5AC1 - chains A and B; structure by X-ray diffraction, 2.08 A resolution.

== Chain A (and B) ==
Protein: Retinal dehydrogenase 1
Source organism: Ovis aries
Notes: EC 1.2.1.36; chain B of this document is another copy of the same molecule, construct and numbering; everything in this record applies to it too
UniProt: P51977 (AL1A1_SHEEP); residues 0-500 here correspond to UniProt positions 1-501 (UniProt number = residue number + 1)
Chain sequence (501 residues; row label = number of the first residue in the row; numbering starts at 0):
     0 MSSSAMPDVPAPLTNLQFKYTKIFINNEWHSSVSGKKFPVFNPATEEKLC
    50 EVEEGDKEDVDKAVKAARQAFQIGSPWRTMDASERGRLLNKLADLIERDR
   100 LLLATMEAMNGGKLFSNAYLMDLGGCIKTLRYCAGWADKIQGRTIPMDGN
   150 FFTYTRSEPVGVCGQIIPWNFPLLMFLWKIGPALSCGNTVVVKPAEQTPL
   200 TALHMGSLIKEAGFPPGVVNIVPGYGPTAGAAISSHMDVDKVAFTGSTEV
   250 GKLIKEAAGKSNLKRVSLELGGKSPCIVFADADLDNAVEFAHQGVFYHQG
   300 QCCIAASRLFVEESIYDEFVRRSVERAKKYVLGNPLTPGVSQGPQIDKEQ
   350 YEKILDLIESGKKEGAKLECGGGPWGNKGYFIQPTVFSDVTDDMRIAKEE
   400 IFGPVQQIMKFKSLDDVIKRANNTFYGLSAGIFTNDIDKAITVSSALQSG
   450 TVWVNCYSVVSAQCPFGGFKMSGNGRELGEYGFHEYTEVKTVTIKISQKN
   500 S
Not modelled in the structure: 0-6
Swiss-Prot annotation at these positions:
  - active site: Glu268 (Proton acceptor), Cys302 (Nucleophile)
  - binding site (NAD(+)): Ile166 to Asn169, Lys192 to Glu195, Gly225, Pro226, Gly245, Ser246, Glu268 to Gly270, Glu348 to Lys352, Glu399 to Phe401
  - site: Asn169 (Transition state stabilizer)
  - modified residue: Ser1 (N-acetylserine), Lys90 (N6-acetyllysine), Lys127 (N6-acetyllysine), Lys251 (N6-acetyllysine), Thr336 (Phosphothreonine), Lys352 (N6-acetyllysine), Lys366 (N6-acetyllysine), Lys409 (N6-acetyllysine), Ser412 (Phosphoserine), Lys418 (N6-acetyllysine), Lys494 (N6-acetyllysine)
Residues lining bound ligands:
  - K9P (1-[(1S)-1-methyl-5-oxidanyl-1,2-dihydrobenzo[e]indol-3-yl]hexan-1-one): Met120, Phe170, Leu173, Met174, Trp177, Gln292, Gly293, Tyr296, Cys301, Cys302, Ile303, Ser457, Val459
  - TXE ([[(2R,3S,4R,5R)-5-[(3R)-3-aminocarbonyl-3,4-dihydro-2H-pyridin-1-yl]-3,4-bis(oxidanyl)oxolan-2-yl]methoxy-oxidanidyl-ph osphoryl] [(2R,3S,4R,5R)-5-(6-aminopurin-9-yl)-3,4-bis(oxidanyl)oxolan-2-yl]methyl phosphate): Ile165, Ile166, Pro167, Trp168, Asn169, Met174, Lys192, Pro193, Ala194, Glu195, Gln196, Tyr224, Gly225, Pro226, Gly229, Ala230, Phe243, Thr244, Gly245, Ser246, Val249, Leu252, Ile253, Glu268, Leu269, Gly270, Cys302, Glu348, Gln349, Lys352, Glu399, Phe401

== Interface between chain A and chain B ==
Residue-residue contacts (144):
  Ile72(A) - Ala445(B)  hydrophobic
  Lys127(A) - Asp147(B)  salt bridge
  Gln140(A) - Tyr480(B)
  Gly141(A) - Tyr480(B)
  Arg142(A) - Glu479(B)  salt bridge
  Arg142(A) - Tyr480(B)
  Ile144(A) - Gln462(B)
  Ile144(A) - Pro464(B)
  Met146(A) - Val458(B)  hydrophobic
  Met146(A) - Ser460(B)
  Met146(A) - Gln462(B)
  Met146(A) - Cys463(B)  hydrophobic
  Asp147(A) - Lys127(B)  salt bridge
  Asp147(A) - Ser460(B)
  Asp147(A) - Gln462(B)
  Phe150(A) - Cys455(B)  hydrophobic
  Phe150(A) - Val458(B)  hydrophobic
  Thr152(A) - Cys463(B)
  Tyr153(A) - Ser443(B)
  Thr154(A) - Tyr480(B)
  Arg155(A) - Ser444(B)  hydrogen bond
  Ser156(A) - Tyr480(B)
  Glu157(A) - Ser444(B)
  Glu157(A) - Phe468(B)
  Met236(A) - Phe424(B)  hydrophobic
  Gly250(A) - Leu262(B)
  Lys251(A) - Gly258(B)
  Lys251(A) - Lys259(B)  hydrogen bond (side chain-backbone)
  Lys251(A) - Ser260(B)
  Lys251(A) - Leu262(B)
  Lys254(A) - Gly258(B)
  Lys254(A) - Leu262(B)
  Lys254(A) - Lys263(B)  hydrogen bond (side chain-backbone)
  Glu255(A) - Glu255(B)
  Glu255(A) - Gly258(B)
  Glu255(A) - Lys259(B)
  Gly258(A) - Lys251(B)
  Gly258(A) - Lys254(B)
  Gly258(A) - Glu255(B)
  Lys259(A) - Lys251(B)
  Lys259(A) - Glu255(B)
  Ser260(A) - Lys251(B)
  Ser260(A) - Met470(B)
  Asn261(A) - Met470(B)
  Leu262(A) - Gly250(B)
  Leu262(A) - Lys251(B)
  Leu262(A) - Lys254(B)
  Leu262(A) - Leu267(B)  hydrophobic
  Leu262(A) - Leu269(B)  hydrophobic
  Leu262(A) - Asn473(B)  hydrogen bond (backbone-side chain)
  Lys263(A) - Lys254(B)  hydrogen bond (backbone-side chain)
  Arg264(A) - Gly467(B)  hydrogen bond (side chain-backbone)
  Arg264(A) - Phe468(B)
  Arg264(A) - Lys469(B)  hydrogen bond (side chain-backbone)
  Arg264(A) - Gly472(B)  hydrogen bond (side chain-backbone)
  Arg264(A) - Asn473(B)
  Leu267(A) - Leu262(B)  hydrophobic
  Leu269(A) - Leu262(B)  hydrophobic
  Phe289(A) - Lys494(B)
  Ser443(A) - Tyr153(B)
  Ser443(A) - Lys489(B)  hydrogen bond (backbone-side chain)
  Ser444(A) - Arg155(B)  hydrogen bond
  Ser444(A) - Glu157(B)
  Ser444(A) - Lys489(B)  hydrogen bond (backbone-side chain)
  Ala445(A) - Ile72(B)  hydrophobic
  Leu446(A) - Lys489(B)  hydrogen bond (backbone-side chain)
  Ser448(A) - Lys489(B)
  Gly449(A) - Val488(B)
  Gly449(A) - Lys489(B)
  Gly449(A) - Thr490(B)  hydrogen bond (backbone-backbone)
  Thr450(A) - Thr490(B)
  Val451(A) - Thr490(B)  hydrogen bond (backbone-backbone)
  Val451(A) - Val491(B)
  Val451(A) - Thr492(B)  hydrogen bond (backbone-backbone)
  Trp452(A) - Thr492(B)
  Val453(A) - Thr492(B)  hydrogen bond (backbone-backbone)
  Val453(A) - Ile493(B)
  Val453(A) - Lys494(B)  hydrogen bond (backbone-backbone)
  Asn454(A) - Lys494(B)
  Cys455(A) - Phe150(B)  hydrophobic
  Cys455(A) - Thr492(B)
  Cys455(A) - Lys494(B)
  Val458(A) - Met146(B)  hydrophobic
  Val458(A) - Phe150(B)  hydrophobic
  Ser460(A) - Met146(B)
  Ser460(A) - Asp147(B)
  Gln462(A) - Ile144(B)
  Gln462(A) - Met146(B)
  Gln462(A) - Asp147(B)  hydrogen bond (side chain-backbone)
  Cys463(A) - Met146(B)  hydrophobic
  Cys463(A) - Thr152(B)
  Pro464(A) - Ile144(B)
  Pro464(A) - Thr154(B)
  Pro464(A) - Val488(B)  hydrophobic
  Pro464(A) - Thr490(B)  hydrogen bond (backbone-side chain)
  Gly467(A) - Arg264(B)  hydrogen bond (backbone-side chain)
  Gly467(A) - Glu487(B)
  Phe468(A) - Glu157(B)
  Phe468(A) - Arg264(B)
  Phe468(A) - Glu487(B)
  Phe468(A) - Val488(B)
  Lys469(A) - Arg264(B)  hydrogen bond (backbone-side chain)
  Met470(A) - Asn261(B)
  Gly472(A) - Arg264(B)  hydrogen bond (backbone-side chain)
  Asn473(A) - Leu262(B)  hydrogen bond (side chain-backbone)
  Asn473(A) - Arg264(B)  hydrogen bond
  Arg475(A) - Glu487(B)  salt bridge
  Arg475(A) - Val488(B)  hydrogen bond (side chain-backbone)
  Glu479(A) - Arg142(B)  salt bridge
  Tyr480(A) - Gln140(B)
  Tyr480(A) - Gly141(B)
  Tyr480(A) - Arg142(B)
  Tyr480(A) - Thr154(B)
  Tyr480(A) - Ser156(B)
  Tyr480(A) - Val488(B)  hydrophobic
  His483(A) - Tyr480(B)  hydrogen bond (backbone-side chain)
  Thr486(A) - Tyr480(B)
  Glu487(A) - Gly467(B)
  Glu487(A) - Phe468(B)
  Glu487(A) - Arg475(B)  salt bridge
  Val488(A) - Gly449(B)
  Val488(A) - Pro464(B)  hydrophobic
  Val488(A) - Phe468(B)
  Val488(A) - Arg475(B)  hydrogen bond (backbone-side chain)
  Val488(A) - Tyr480(B)
  Lys489(A) - Ser443(B)  hydrogen bond (side chain-backbone)
  Lys489(A) - Ser444(B)  hydrogen bond (side chain-backbone)
  Lys489(A) - Leu446(B)  hydrogen bond (side chain-backbone)
  Lys489(A) - Ser448(B)
  Lys489(A) - Gly449(B)
  Thr490(A) - Gly449(B)  hydrogen bond (backbone-backbone)
  Thr490(A) - Thr450(B)
  Thr490(A) - Val451(B)  hydrogen bond (backbone-backbone)
  Thr490(A) - Pro464(B)  hydrogen bond (side chain-backbone)
  Val491(A) - Val451(B)
  Thr492(A) - Val451(B)  hydrogen bond (backbone-backbone)
  Thr492(A) - Trp452(B)
  Thr492(A) - Val453(B)  hydrogen bond (backbone-backbone)
  Thr492(A) - Cys455(B)
  Ile493(A) - Val453(B)
  Lys494(A) - Phe289(B)
  Lys494(A) - Val453(B)  hydrogen bond (backbone-backbone)
  Lys494(A) - Asn454(B)
  Lys494(A) - Cys455(B)
Also at the interface, not in a pair above, chain A (70 interface residues in all): Pro145, Ala257, Val265, Asn285
Also at the interface, not in a pair above, chain B (68 interface residues in all): Pro145, Ala257, Val265, Asn285

== In short ==
The interface between chain A and chain B involves 70 residues on one side and 68 on the other, with 36
hydrogen bonds and 6 salt bridges. Polar contacts include Lys127(A)-Asp147(B), Arg142(A)-Glu479(B) and
Arg475(A)-Glu487(B). Bound to chain A: compound K9P and compound TXE.
Chain A and chain B are both Retinal dehydrogenase 1 (Ovis aries); the structure, Sheep aldehyde dehydrogenase
1A1 with duocarmycin analog inhibitor, was determined by X-ray diffraction together with 5ABM, 5AC0 and 5AC2
from the same study.
